PDB entry 6RAP | electron microscopy, 3.30 A resolution | chains A and C of the 5 polymer chains in the assembly

== Chain A ==
Name: Afp1
Source organism: Serratia entomophila
UniProt: Q6HAD8 (Q6HAD8_9GAMM); residue numbers follow UniProt; this construct covers 1-149
Chain sequence (149 residues; each row starts with the number of its first residue):
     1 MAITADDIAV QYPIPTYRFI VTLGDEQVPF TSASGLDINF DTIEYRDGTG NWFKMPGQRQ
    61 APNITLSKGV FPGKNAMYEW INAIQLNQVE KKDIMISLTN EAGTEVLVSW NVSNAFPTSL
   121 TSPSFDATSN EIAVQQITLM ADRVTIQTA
What the authors report for this chain:
  - conformationally variable residues: Val10

== Chain C ==
Name: Afp2
Source organism: Serratia entomophila
UniProt: Q6HAD7 (Q6HAD7_9GAMM); residue numbers follow UniProt; this construct covers 1-354
Chain sequence (354 residues; row label = number of the first residue in the row):
     1 MTVTTTYPGV YLSEDAVSSF SVNSAATAVP LFAYDSENTN TINKPIQVFR NWAEFTVEYP
    61 TPLEDAFYTS LSLWFMHGGG KCYLVNEANI ADAVAQYDDI TLIVAAGTDT TTYTAFTTVV
   121 GQGYRIFGLF DGPKEKIAGT AKPDEVMEEY PTSPFGAVFY PWGTLASGAA VPPSAIAAAS
   181 ITQTDRTRGV WKAPANQAVN GVTPAFAVSD DFQGKYNQGK ALNMIRTFSG QGTVVWGART
   241 LEDSDNWRYI PVRRLFNAVE RDIQKSLNKL VFEPNSQPTW QRVKAAVDSY LHSLWQQGAL
   301 AGNTPADAWF VQVGKDLTMT QEEINQGKMI IKIGLAAVRP AEFIILQFSQ DIAQ
Not modelled in the structure: 1-3, 353-354

== Chain A / chain C interface ==
Residue-residue contacts - 16 pairs, chain A then chain C:
  Asp25(A) - Lys269(C)
  Asp93(A) - Ser289(C)
  Met95(A) - Arg282(C)
  Met95(A) - Ala285(C)  hydrophobic
  Thr104(A) - Pro278(C)
  Glu105(A) - Gln277(C)  hydrogen bond
  Val106(A) - Gln277(C)  hydrogen bond (backbone-side chain)
  Val106(A) - Pro278(C)  hydrophobic
  Val106(A) - Gln281(C)
  Asn111(A) - Ala285(C)
  Arg143(A) - Ser289(C)  hydrogen bond (side chain-backbone)
  Arg143(A) - His292(C)
  Gln147(A) - Gln281(C)  hydrogen bond (side chain-backbone)
  Gln147(A) - Ala285(C)
  Ala149(A) - Gln277(C)
  Ala149(A) - Gln281(C)
Other interface residues (no listed pair), chain A (12 interface residues in all): Thr22, Gln27
Other interface residues (no listed pair), chain C (10 interface residues in all): Ser276, Lys284

== Overview ==
Chain A and chain C form an interface of 12 and 10 residues respectively; the contacts include 4 hydrogen
bonds. Polar pairs include Glu105(A)-Gln277(C), Val106(A)-Gln277(C) and Arg143(A)-Ser289(C). From the paper:
conformational variability at Val10(A).
Here chain A is Afp1 and chain C is Afp2, both from Serratia entomophila. Entry 6RAP (Cryo-EM structure of the
anti-feeding prophage cap (AFP tube terminating cap)) was determined by electron microscopy, deposited
together with 6RBK, 6RBN, 6RGL, 6RAO and 6RC8.
